6WTK - chain A; structure by X-ray diffraction, 2.00 A resolution.

Chain A:
Molecule: 3C-like proteinase
From: Severe acute respiratory syndrome coronavirus 2
Notes: EC 3.4.22.69
UniProtKB: P0DTD1 (R1AB_SARS2); residues 1-306 here correspond to UniProt positions 3264-3569 (UniProt number = residue number + 3263)
Amino-acid sequence (306 residues; row label = number of the first residue in the row):
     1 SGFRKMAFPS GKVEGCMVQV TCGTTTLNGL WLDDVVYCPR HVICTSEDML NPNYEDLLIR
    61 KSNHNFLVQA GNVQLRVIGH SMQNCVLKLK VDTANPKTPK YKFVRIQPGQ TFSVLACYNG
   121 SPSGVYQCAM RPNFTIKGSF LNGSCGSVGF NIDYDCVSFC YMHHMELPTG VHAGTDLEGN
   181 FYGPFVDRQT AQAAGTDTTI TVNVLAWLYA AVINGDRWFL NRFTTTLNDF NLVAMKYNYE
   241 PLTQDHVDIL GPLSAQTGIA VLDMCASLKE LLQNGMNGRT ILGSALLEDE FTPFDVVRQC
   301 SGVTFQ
Curated features (UniProtKB/Swiss-Prot):
  - active site: His-41 (For 3CL-PRO activity), Cys-145 (Nucleophile)
  - site: Gln-306 (Cleavage)
  - cross-link (Glycyl lysine isopeptide (Lys-Gly)): Lys-5 (interchain with G-Cter in ubiquitin), Lys-90 (interchain with G-Cter in ubiquitin)
Covalently attached groups: GC373 bound form, GC376 bound form (UED) linked to Cys-145
Residues lining bound ligands: GC373 bound form, GC376 bound form (UED; N~2~-[(benzyloxy)carbonyl]-N-{(2S)-1-hydroxy-3-[(3S)-2-oxopyrrolidin-3-yl]propan-2-yl}-L-leucinamide): Ser-1, Leu-27, His-41, Met-49, Tyr-54, Phe-140, Leu-141, Asn-142, Gly-143, Ser-144, His-163, His-164, Met-165, Glu-166, His-172, Asp-187, Arg-188, Gln-189
Reported in the primary citation:
  - binding site for GC373 bound form, GC376 bound form: Cys-145

In short:
GC373 bound form, GC376 bound form is covalently linked to Cys-145. Curated annotation (UniProt) lists
active-site residues His-41 and Cys-145. The paper reports a binding site for GC373 bound form, GC376 bound
form at Cys-145.
Chain A is 3C-like proteinase (Severe acute respiratory syndrome coronavirus 2); the structure, Feline
coronavirus drug inhibits the main protease of SARS-CoV-2 and blocks virus replication, was determined by
X-ray diffraction (same publication as 6WTJ and 6WTM).
